8YAL - chains B and C of the 6 polymer chains in the assembly; structure by electron microscopy, 3.10 A resolution.

== Chain B ==
Molecule: Tubulin alpha-3 chain
Source organism: Caenorhabditis elegans
Notes: EC 3.6.5.-
UniProt: P91910 (TBA3_CAEEL); residue numbers follow UniProt; this construct covers 1-450
Chain sequence (450 residues; each row starts with the number of its first residue):
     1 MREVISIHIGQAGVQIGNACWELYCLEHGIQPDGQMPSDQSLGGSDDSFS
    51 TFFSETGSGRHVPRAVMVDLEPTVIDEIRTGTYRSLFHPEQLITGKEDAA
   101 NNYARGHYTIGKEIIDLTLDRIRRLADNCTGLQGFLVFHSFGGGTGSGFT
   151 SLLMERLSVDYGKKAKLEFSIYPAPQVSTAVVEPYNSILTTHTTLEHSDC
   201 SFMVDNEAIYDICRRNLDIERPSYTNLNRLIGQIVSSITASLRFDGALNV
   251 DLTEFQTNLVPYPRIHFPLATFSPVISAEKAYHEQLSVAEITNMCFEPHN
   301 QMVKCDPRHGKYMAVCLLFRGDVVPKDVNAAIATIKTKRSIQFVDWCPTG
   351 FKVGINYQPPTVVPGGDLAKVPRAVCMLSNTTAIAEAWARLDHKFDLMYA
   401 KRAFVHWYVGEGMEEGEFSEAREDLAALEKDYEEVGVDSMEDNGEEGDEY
Not modelled in the structure: 440-450
Construct notes: engineered mutation Gln40 (Lys in P91910)
Residues lining bound ligands: GTP (guanosine-5'-triphosphate): Gly10, Gln11, Ala12, Gln15, Ile16, Asp69, Asp98, Ala99, Ala100, Asn101, Ser140, Gly142, Gly143, Gly144, Thr145, Gly146, Ile171, Thr179, Glu183, Asn206, Tyr224, Leu227, Asn228, Ile231

== Chain C ==
Molecule: Alpha-tubulin N-acetyltransferase 2
Source organism: Caenorhabditis elegans
Notes: EC 2.3.1.108
UniProt: Q23192 (ATAT2_CAEEL); numbering as in UniProt (aligned over 1-263)
Chain sequence (263 residues; row label = number of the first residue in the row):
     1 MEIAFDLSTIFTDNIQRLTRTDLLKYGPKRYWAVAQSIDCLGEMSSKFHG
    51 WKRVITMYDKIVDHDEEQTTYIMWEKVNGSKSILKGLLRVGYKTLYLTDN
   101 EQNQYMEKAMCILDFFVVPTEQRSGNGFKMFDEMLKAENVTVDQCAFDKP
   151 SAALQQFLEKYYDRKDLVWQSNKYALCSNFFIGRHPTVPFTPRQTKRASR
   201 ASSAVSSHASSRNTSPIGRNRPRHDSVADLMRQDMLAGVRAEVDPNSPTG
   251 LKNARDFGHRRIW
Not modelled in the structure: 190-263
Residues lining bound ligands: acetyl coenzyme A (ACO): Phe48, His49, Ile112, Asp114, Phe115, Phe116, Val117, Gln122, Arg123, Ser124, Gly125, Asn126, Gly127, Phe128, Phe147, Asp148, Lys149, Pro150, Ser151, Ala153, Leu154, Gln156, Phe157, Lys160, Tyr161

== Chain B / chain C interface ==
Contacting residue pairs (30):
  Leu26(B) - Ser171(C)
  Glu27(B) - Lys173(C)  hydrogen bond (backbone-side chain)
  His28(B) - Lys173(C)
  Gly29(B) - Ser171(C)
  Gly29(B) - Asn172(C)
  Gly29(B) - Lys173(C)
  Gln31(B) - Thr94(C)  hydrogen bond (side chain-backbone)
  Pro32(B) - Tyr96(C)
  Pro37(B) - Lys93(C)  hydrogen bond (backbone-side chain)
  Pro37(B) - Leu95(C)  hydrophobic
  Pro37(B) - Asn172(C)
  Pro37(B) - Tyr174(C)  hydrogen bond (backbone-side chain)
  Ser38(B) - Asp148(C)  hydrogen bond
  Ser38(B) - Asn172(C)
  Ser38(B) - Lys173(C)
  Ser38(B) - Tyr174(C)
  Asp39(B) - Ile55(C)
  Asp39(B) - Arg89(C)  salt bridge
  Asp39(B) - Asp148(C)  hydrogen bond (backbone-side chain)
  Gln40(B) - Trp51(C)
  Gln40(B) - Leu113(C)
  Gln40(B) - Asp148(C)  hydrogen bond (backbone-side chain)
  Ser41(B) - Lys149(C)
  Ser41(B) - Lys173(C)
  Leu42(B) - Arg53(C)
  Gly43(B) - Trp51(C)
  Gly43(B) - Lys52(C)
  Glu55(B) - Arg53(C)  salt bridge
  Pro364(B) - Thr98(C)
  Pro364(B) - Gln104(C)
Other interface residues (no listed pair), chain B (17 interface residues in all): Gly44, Ser45
Other interface residues (no listed pair), chain C (19 interface residues in all): Asp114

== Summary ==
Chain B and chain C form an interface of 17 and 19 residues respectively; the contacts include 7 hydrogen
bonds and 2 salt bridges. Polar contacts include Asp39(B)-Arg89(C), Glu55(B)-Arg53(C) and Glu27(B)-Lys173(C).
Ligands of chain B: GTP. Ligands of chain C: acetyl coenzyme A.
Here chain B is Tubulin alpha-3 chain and chain C is Alpha-tubulin N-acetyltransferase 2, both from
Caenorhabditis elegans. Entry 8YAL (ATAT-2 bound K40Q MEC-12/MEC-7 microtubule) was determined by electron
microscopy, deposited together with 8Y9F, 8YAJ and 8YAR.
